Entry 9JD6 (electron microscopy, 3.06 A resolution); this record covers chain A.

== Chain A ==
Protein: Sodium- and chloride-dependent taurine transporter
Source organism: Homo sapiens
UniProt: P31641 (SC6A6_HUMAN); residues 1-582 here = UniProt positions 1-582
Sequence (606 residues; numbered 1 to 606; the number before each row is that of its first residue):
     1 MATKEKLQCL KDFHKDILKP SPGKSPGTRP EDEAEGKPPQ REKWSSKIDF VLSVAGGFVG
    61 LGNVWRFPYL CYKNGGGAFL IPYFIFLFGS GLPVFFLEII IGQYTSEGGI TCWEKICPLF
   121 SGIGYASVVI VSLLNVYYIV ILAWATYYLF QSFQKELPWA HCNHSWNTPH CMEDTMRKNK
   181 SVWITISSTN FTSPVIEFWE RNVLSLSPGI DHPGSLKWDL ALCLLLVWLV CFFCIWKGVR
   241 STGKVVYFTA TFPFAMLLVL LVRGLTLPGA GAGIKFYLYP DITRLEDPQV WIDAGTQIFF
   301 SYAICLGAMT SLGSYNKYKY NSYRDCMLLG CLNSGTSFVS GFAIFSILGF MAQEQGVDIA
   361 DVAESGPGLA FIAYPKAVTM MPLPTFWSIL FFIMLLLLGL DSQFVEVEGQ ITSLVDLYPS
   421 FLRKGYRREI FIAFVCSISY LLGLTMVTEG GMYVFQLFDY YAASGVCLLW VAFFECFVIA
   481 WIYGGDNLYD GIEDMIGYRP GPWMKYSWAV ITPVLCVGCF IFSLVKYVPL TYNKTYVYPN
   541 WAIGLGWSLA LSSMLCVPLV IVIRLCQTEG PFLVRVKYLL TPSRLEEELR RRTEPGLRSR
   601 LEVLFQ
Not modelled in the structure: 1-40, 180-188, 568-606
Differences from the reference sequence: expression tag (583-606)
Swiss-Prot annotation at these positions:
  - modified residue: Ser322 (Phosphoserine)
  - glycosylation (N-linked (GlcNAc...) asparagine): Asn163, Asn179, Asn190
  - natural variant: Ala78 (A78E: In HTRDC), Gly399 (G399V: In HTRDC)
Disulfides: Cys162-Cys171
Covalent attachments: N-acetylglucosamine (NAG) linked to Asn163, Asn179, Asn190
Bound ions: Na+: Gly56, Val59, Asp401, Ser402
Residues lining bound ligands: piperidine-4-sulfonic acid (A1EBD): Gly57, Phe58, Val59, Gly60, Leu61, Gly62, Asn63, Leu134, Tyr138, Phe300, Ser301, Ala303, Leu306, Ser402, Glu406

== Summary ==
Ligands of chain A: piperidine-4-sulfonic acid. Covalently linked N-acetylglucosamine: at Asn163, Asn179 and
Asn190. Gly56, Val59, Asp401 and Ser402 form the Na+ site.
Chain A is Sodium- and chloride-dependent taurine transporter (Homo sapiens); the structure, Cryo-EM structure
of human TauT in presence of Piperidine-4-sulfonate, was determined by electron microscopy together with 9JCV,
9JCZ, 9JD5 and 9JLN from the same study.
